Entry 3W99 (X-ray diffraction, 3.00 A resolution); this record covers chains C and I of the 10 polymer chains in the assembly.

# Chain C
Molecule: Histone H2A type 1-B/E
From: Homo sapiens
UniProt: P04908 (H2A1B_HUMAN); residues 0-129 here correspond to UniProt positions 1-130 (UniProt number = residue number + 1)
Amino-acid sequence (133 residues; row label = number of the first residue in the row; numbers below 1 keep their minus sign (Gly-3 is residue -3)):
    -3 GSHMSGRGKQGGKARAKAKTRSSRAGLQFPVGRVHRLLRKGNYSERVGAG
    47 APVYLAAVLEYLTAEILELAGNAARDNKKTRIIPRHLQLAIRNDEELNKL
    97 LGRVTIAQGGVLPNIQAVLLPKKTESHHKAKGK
Unresolved in the structure: -3 to 13, 119-129
Sequence notes: expression tag (-3 to -1)

# Chain I
Molecule: 146-nt DNA strand
Sequence (146 nucleotides; row label = number of the first residue in the row):
     1 ATCAATATCCACCTGCAGATTCTACCAAAAGTGTATTTGGAAACTGCTCC
    51 ATCAAAAGGCATGTTCAGCTGAATTCAGCTGAACATGCCTTTTGATGGAG
   101 CAGTTTCCAAATACACTTTTGGTAGAATCTGCAGGTGGATATTGAT
Unresolved in the structure: 146

# Interface between chain C and chain I
Pairs across the interface (9; chain C residue first):
  Ala14(C) with DG31(I), phosphate contact
  Lys15(C) with DG31(I), phosphate contact
  Thr16(C) with DA30(I), phosphate contact
  Arg17(C) with DA30(I), salt bridge to the phosphate
  Arg20(C) with DG31(I), salt bridge to the phosphate
  Gly28(C) with DA29(I), phosphate contact
  Arg29(C) with DA29(I), phosphate contact
  Arg32(C) with DA29(I), salt bridge to the phosphate
  Lys74(C) with DA11(I), salt bridge to the phosphate
Also at the interface, not in a pair above, chain C (11 interface residues in all): Arg42, Arg77
Also at the interface, not in a pair above, chain I (7 interface residues in all): DC10, DA19, DT38

# In short
The interface between chain C and chain I involves 11 residues on one side and 7 on the other; the contacts
include 4 salt bridges. Polar contacts include Arg17(C)-DA30(I), Arg20(C)-DG31(I) and Arg32(C)-DA29(I).
Here chain C is Histone H2A type 1-B/E (Homo sapiens) and chain I is a 146-nt DNA strand. Entry 3W99 (Crystal
Structure of Human Nucleosome Core Particle lacking H4 N-terminal region) was determined by X-ray diffraction
(same publication as 3W97 and 3W98).
